PDB entry 1Q81 | X-ray diffraction, 2.95 A resolution | chains A and 4 of the 31 polymer chains in the assembly

Chain A:
Molecule: 23S ribosomal RNA
Source organism: Haloarcula marismortui
Sequence (2922 nucleotides; row label = number of the first residue in the row):
     2 UUGGCUACUA UGCCAGCUGG UGGAUUGCUC GGCUCAGGCG CUGAUGAAGG ACGUGCCAAG
    62 CUGCGAUAAG CCAUGGGGAG CCGCACGGAG GCGAAGAACC AUGGAUUUCC GAAUGAGAAU
   122 CUCUCUAACA AUUGCUUCGC GCAAUGAGGA ACCCCGAGAA CUGAAACAUC UCAGUAUCGG
   182 GAGGAACAGA AAACGCAAUG UGAUGUCGUU AGUAACCGCG AGUGAACGCG AUACAGCCCA
   242 AACCGAAGCC CUCACGGGCA AUGUGGUGUC AGGGCUACCU CUCAUCAGCC GACCGUCUCG
   302 ACGAAGUCUC UUGGAACAGA GCGUGAUACA GGGUGACAAC CCCGUACUCG AGACCAGUAC
   362 GACGUGCGGU AGUGCCAGAG UAGCGGGGGU UGGAUAUCCC UCGCGAAUAA CGCAGGCAUC
   422 GACUGCGAAG GCUAAACACA ACCUGAGACC GAUAGUGAAC AAGUAGUGUG AACGAACGCU
   482 GCAAAGUACC CUCAGAAGGG AGGCGAAAUA GAGCAUGAAA UCAGUUGGCG AUCGAGCGAC
   542 AGGGCAUACA AGGUCCCUCG ACGAAUGACC GACGCGCGAG CGUCCAGUAA GACUCACGGG
   602 AAGCCGAUGU UCUGUCGUAC GUUUUGAAAA ACGAGCCAGG GAGUGUGUCU GCAUGGCAAG
   662 UCUAACCGGA GUAUCCGGGG AGGCACAGGG AAACCGACAU GGCCGCAGGG CUUUGCCCGA
   722 GGGCCGCCGU CUUCAAGGGC GGGGAGCCAU GUGGACACGA CCCGAAUCCG GACGAUCUAC
   782 GCAUGGACAA GAUGAAGCGU GCCGAAAGGC ACGUGGAAGU CUGUUAGAGU UGGUGUCCUA
   842 CAAUACCCUC UCGUGAUCUA UGUGUAGGGG UGAAAGGCCC AUCGAGUCCG GCAACAGCUG
   902 GUUCCAAUCG AAACAUGUCG AAGCAUGACC UCCGCCGAGG UAGUCUGUGA GGUAGAGCGA
   962 CCGAUUGGUG UGUCCGCCUC CGAGAGGAGU CGGCACACCU GUCAAACUCC AAACUUACAG
  1022 ACGCCGUUUG ACGCGGGGAU UCCGGUGCGC GGGGUAAGCC UGUGUACCAG GAGGGGAACA
  1082 ACCCAGAGAU AGGUUAAGGU CCCCAAGUGU GGAUUAAGUG UAAUCCUCUG AAGGUGGUCU
  1142 CGAGCCCUAG ACAGCCGGGA GGUGAGCUUA GAAGCAGCUA CCCUCUAAGA AAAGCGUAAC
  1202 AGCUUACCGG CCGAGGUUUG AGGCGCCCAA AAUGAUCGGG ACUCAAAUCC ACCACCGAGA
  1262 CCUGUCCGUA CCACUCAUAC UGGUAAUCGA GUAGAUUGGC GCUCUAAUUG GAUGGAAGUA
  1322 GGGGUGAAAA CUCCUAUGGA CCGAUUAGUG ACGAAAAUCC UGGCCAUAGU AGCAGCGAUA
  1382 GUCGGGUGAG AACCCCGACG GCCUAAUGGA UAAGGGUUCC UCAGCACUGC UGAUCAGCUG
  1442 AGGGUUAGCC GGUCCUAAGU CAUACCGCAA CUCGACUAUG ACGAAAUGGG AAACGGGUUA
  1502 AUAUUCCCGU GCCACUAUGC AGUGAAAGUU GACGCCCUGG GGUCGAUCAC GCUGGGCAUU
  1562 CGCCCAGUCG AACCGUCCAA CUCCGUGGAA GCCGUAAUGG CAGGAAGCGG ACGAACGGCG
  1622 GCAUAGGGAA ACGUGAUUCA ACCUGGGGCC CAUGAAAAGA CGAGCAUAGU GUCCGUACCG
  1682 AGAACCGACA CAGGUGUCCA UGGCGGCGAA AGCCAAGGCC UGUCGGGAGC AACCAACGUU
  1742 AGGGAAUUCG GCAAGUUAGU CCCGUACCUU CGGAAGAAGG GAUGCCUGCU CCGGAACGGA
  1802 GCAGGUCGCA GUGACUCGGA AGCUCGGACU GUCUAGUAAC AACAUAGGUG ACCGCAAAUC
  1862 CGCAAGGACU CGUACGGUCA CUGAAUCCUG CCCAGUGCAG GUAUCUGAAC ACCUCGUACA
  1922 AGAGGACGAA GGACCUGUCA ACGGCGGGGG UAACUAUGAC CCUCUUAAGG UAGCGUAGUA
  1982 CCUUGCCGCA UCAGUAGCGG CUUGCAUGAA UGGAUUAACC AGAGCUUCAC UGUCCCAACG
  2042 UUGGGCCCGG UGAACUGUAC AUUCCAGUGC GGAGUCUGGA GACACCCAGG GGGAAGCGAA
  2102 GACCCUAUGG AGCUUUACUG CAGGCUGUCG CUGAGACGUG GUCGCCGAUG UGCAGCAUAG
  2162 GUAGGAGACA CUACACAGGU ACCCGCGCUA GCGGGCCACC GAGUCAACAG UGAAAUACUA
  2222 CCCGUCGGUG ACUGCGACUC UCACUCCGGG AGGAGGACAC CGAUAGCCGG GCAGUUUGAC
  2282 UGGGGCGGUA CGCGCUCGAA AAGAUAUCGA GCGCGCCCUA UGGCUAUCUC AGCCGGGACA
  2342 GAGACCCGGC GAAGAGUGCA AGAGCAAAAG AUAGCUUGAC AGUGUUCUUC CCAACGAGGA
  2402 ACGCUGACGC GAAAGCGUGG UCUAGCGAAC CAAUUAGCCU GCUUGAUGCG GGCAAUUGAU
  2462 GACAGAAAAG CUACCCUAGG GAUAACAGAG UCGUCACUCG CAAGAGCACA UAUCGACCGA
  2522 GUGGCUUGCU ACCUCGAUGU CGGUUCCCUC CAUCCUGCCC GUGCAGAAGC GGGCAAGGGU
  2582 GAGGUUGUUC GCCUAUUAAA GGAGGUCGUG AGCUGGGUUU AGACCGUCGU GAGACAGGUC
  2642 GGCUGCUAUC UACUGGGUGU GUAAUGGUGU CUGACAAGAA CGACCGUAUA GUACGAGAGG
  2702 AACUACGGUU GGUGGCCACU GGUGUACCGG UUGUUCGAGA GAGCACGUGC CGGGUAGCCA
  2762 CGCCACACGG GGUAAGAGCU GAACGCAUCU AAGCUCGAAA CCCACUUGGA AAAGAGACAC
  2822 CGCCGAGGUC CCGCGUACAA GACGCGGUCG AUAGACUCGG GGUGUGCGCG UCGAGGUAAC
  2882 GAGACGUUAA GCCCACGAGC ACUAACAGAC CAAAGCCAUC AU
Not modelled in the structure: 2-9, 126-127, 715, 971-998, 1560, 1952-1963, 2137-2236, 2339-2343, 2665-2666, 2915-2923
Ion coordination: Mg2+ site 1 near G28 (its only coordinating residue here); Na+ site 1: C40, G41; Na+ site 2: G56, A59, G61; Na+ site 3 near G66 (its only coordinating residue here); Mg2+ site 2 near U115 (its only coordinating residue here); Na+ site 4: C141, G142; Na+ site 5 near U146 (its only coordinating residue here); Mg2+ site 3: C162, U2276; K+ site 1: C162, U163, U172; Mg2+ site 4: A165, A167, C168; Na+ site 6: A165, A166; Mg2+ site 5: A166, G219; 63 more Na+ sites not listed; 94 more Mg2+ sites not listed; 1 more K+ sites not listed
Ligand contacts: puromycin-5'-monophosphate (PPU): G2102, A2103, A2486, C2487, U2541, C2542, G2588, C2608, G2618, U2619, U2620
What the authors report for this chain:
  - binding site for minihelix-puromycin: G2588
  - binding site for puromycin-5'-monophosphate: A2486
  - catalytic residues: A2486 (proposed by the authors, not directly observed)

Chain 4:
Molecule: 50S ribosomal protein L44E
Source organism: Haloarcula marismortui
Reference sequence: P32411 (RL44_HALMA); residue numbers follow UniProt; this construct covers 1-92
Sequence (92 residues; each row starts with the number of its first residue):
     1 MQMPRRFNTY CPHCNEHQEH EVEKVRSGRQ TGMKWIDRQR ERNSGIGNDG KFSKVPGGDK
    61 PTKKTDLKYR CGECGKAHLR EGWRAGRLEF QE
Ion coordination: Cd2+: Cys11, Cys14; Mg2+: Gly45, Gly47

Interface between chain A and chain 4:
Pairs across the interface - 121 pairs, chain A then chain 4:
  A169(A) - Asn48(4)  hydrogen bond to the sugar
  U170(A) - Asn48(4)  hydrogen bond to the sugar
  U170(A) - Asp49(4)  sugar contact
  U170(A) - Gly50(4)  hydrogen bond to the sugar
  C218(A) - Trp35(4)  phosphate contact
  C218(A) - Gln39(4)  hydrogen bond to the phosphate
  C218(A) - Asn43(4)  hydrogen bond to the phosphate
  G219(A) - Gln39(4)  hydrogen bond to the phosphate
  G219(A) - Lys51(4)  sugar contact
  G219(A) - Lys54(4)  hydrogen bond to the sugar
  C220(A) - Trp35(4)  base contact
  G389(A) - Ile46(4)  phosphate contact
  G390(A) - Ser44(4)  phosphate contact
  G390(A) - Gly45(4)  phosphate contact
  G390(A) - Ile46(4)  hydrogen bond to the phosphate
  A395(A) - Trp35(4)  phosphate contact
  A395(A) - Arg42(4)  phosphate contact
  U396(A) - Trp35(4)  phosphate contact
  U396(A) - Arg38(4)  salt bridge to the phosphate
  U396(A) - Arg42(4)  salt bridge to the phosphate
  C735(A) - Asn15(4)  hydrogen bond to the base
  A1922(A) - Met33(4)  sugar contact
  G1923(A) - Thr31(4)  hydrogen bond to the sugar
  G1923(A) - Gly32(4)  sugar contact
  G1923(A) - Met33(4)  sugar contact
  A1924(A) - Arg29(4)  sugar contact
  A1924(A) - Gln30(4)  sugar contact
  G1925(A) - Arg29(4)  salt bridge to the phosphate
  U2120(A) - Asn48(4)  hydrogen bond to the sugar
  G2121(A) - Gly47(4)  sugar contact
  G2121(A) - Ser53(4)  phosphate contact
  G2316(A) - Pro61(4)  sugar contact
  C2317(A) - Pro61(4)  phosphate contact
  C2317(A) - Thr62(4)  hydrogen bond to the phosphate
  C2317(A) - Arg84(4)  salt bridge to the phosphate
  C2318(A) - Arg84(4)  phosphate contact
  C2318(A) - Ala85(4)  phosphate contact
  C2318(A) - Gly86(4)  hydrogen bond to the phosphate
  C2319(A) - Met1(4)  hydrogen bond to the phosphate
  U2320(A) - Met1(4)  phosphate contact
  U2320(A) - Gln2(4)  hydrogen bond to the phosphate
  U2320(A) - Met3(4)  base contact
  U2320(A) - Pro4(4)  base contact
  U2320(A) - Gln91(4)  hydrogen bond to the sugar
  A2321(A) - Gln91(4)  hydrogen bond to the phosphate
  U2378(A) - Phe7(4)  sugar contact
  U2378(A) - Asn8(4)  hydrogen bond to the phosphate
  G2379(A) - Asn8(4)  phosphate contact
  G2379(A) - Thr9(4)  hydrogen bond to the phosphate
  G2379(A) - His17(4)  salt bridge to the phosphate
  A2380(A) - Met1(4)  base contact
  A2380(A) - Trp83(4)  base contact
  C2381(A) - Thr9(4)  hydrogen bond to the sugar
  C2381(A) - Tyr10(4)  hydrogen bond to the sugar
  C2381(A) - His17(4)  base contact
  C2381(A) - Arg80(4)  hydrogen bond to the phosphate
  A2382(A) - Tyr10(4)  sugar contact
  A2382(A) - Pro12(4)  sugar contact
  A2382(A) - Arg80(4)  salt bridge to the phosphate
  G2407(A) - Tyr10(4)  hydrogen bond to the sugar
  G2407(A) - Asn15(4)  hydrogen bond to the sugar
  A2408(A) - Tyr10(4)  sugar contact
  A2408(A) - Asn15(4)  sugar contact
  A2408(A) - Glu16(4)  sugar contact
  A2408(A) - His17(4)  hydrogen bond to the sugar
  C2409(A) - His17(4)  hydrogen bond to the sugar
  C2427(A) - Lys60(4)  hydrogen bond to the base
  C2427(A) - Arg84(4)  salt bridge to the phosphate
  G2428(A) - Lys60(4)  hydrogen bond to the base
  G2428(A) - Lys64(4)  salt bridge to the phosphate
  G2428(A) - Arg84(4)  salt bridge to the phosphate
  C2431(A) - Lys51(4)  sugar contact
  C2432(A) - Ile36(4)  phosphate contact
  A2433(A) - Gln30(4)  hydrogen bond to the sugar
  A2433(A) - Lys34(4)  phosphate contact
  A2433(A) - Ile36(4)  phosphate contact
  A2434(A) - Ser27(4)  sugar contact
  A2434(A) - Gly28(4)  hydrogen bond to the phosphate
  A2434(A) - Gln30(4)  phosphate contact
  U2435(A) - Val25(4)  sugar contact
  U2435(A) - Arg26(4)  sugar contact
  U2435(A) - Gly28(4)  phosphate contact
  U2435(A) - Lys68(4)  phosphate contact
  U2435(A) - Leu79(4)  base contact
  U2436(A) - Lys68(4)  salt bridge to the phosphate
  U2436(A) - Ala77(4)  hydrogen bond to the sugar
  U2436(A) - His78(4)  sugar contact
  U2436(A) - Leu79(4)  sugar contact
  A2437(A) - His13(4)  sugar contact
  A2437(A) - Ala77(4)  phosphate contact
  C2450(A) - Met33(4)  phosphate contact
  G2451(A) - Thr31(4)  hydrogen bond to the phosphate
  G2451(A) - Met33(4)  phosphate contact
  G2451(A) - Lys34(4)  salt bridge to the phosphate
  G2451(A) - Arg38(4)  hydrogen bond to the sugar
  G2452(A) - Lys34(4)  salt bridge to the phosphate
  G2452(A) - Trp35(4)  hydrogen bond to the phosphate
  A2456(A) - Leu79(4)  base contact
  U2457(A) - Leu79(4)  sugar contact
  U2457(A) - Arg80(4)  hydrogen bond to the sugar
  U2457(A) - Glu81(4)  phosphate contact
  U2457(A) - Gly82(4)  hydrogen bond to the phosphate
  U2458(A) - Lys64(4)  phosphate contact
  U2458(A) - Thr65(4)  sugar contact
  U2458(A) - Asp66(4)  sugar contact
  U2458(A) - Glu81(4)  phosphate contact
  U2458(A) - Gly82(4)  hydrogen bond to the phosphate
  G2459(A) - Lys63(4)  hydrogen bond to the phosphate
  G2459(A) - Lys64(4)  hydrogen bond to the phosphate
  A2460(A) - Gly58(4)  sugar contact
  A2460(A) - Asp59(4)  phosphate contact
  A2460(A) - Lys60(4)  hydrogen bond to the phosphate
  A2460(A) - Lys63(4)  salt bridge to the phosphate
  U2461(A) - Asp59(4)  phosphate contact
  U2461(A) - Lys60(4)  phosphate contact
  G2462(A) - Lys60(4)  hydrogen bond to the base
  G2462(A) - Pro61(4)  base contact
  A2468(A) - Asn48(4)  base contact
  A2468(A) - Gly50(4)  hydrogen bond to the base
  A2468(A) - Ser53(4)  base contact
  A2468(A) - Lys54(4)  salt bridge to the phosphate
Interface residues without a listed pair, chain A (54 interface residues in all): C217, C2122, G2426, G2438
Interface residues without a listed pair, chain 4 (63 interface residues in all): Arg70, Lys76, Arg87

Summary:
The interface between chain A and chain 4 involves 54 residues on one side and 63 on the other, with 42
hydrogen bonds and 14 salt bridges. Polar pairs include C735(A)-Asn15(4), C2427(A)-Lys60(4) and
G2428(A)-Lys60(4). Chain A binds puromycin-5'-monophosphate. The paper reports the catalytic residue A2486(A);
a binding site for minihelix-puromycin at G2588(A).
Chain A is 23S ribosomal RNA and chain 4 is 50S ribosomal protein L44E, both from Haloarcula marismortui; the
structure, Crystal Structure of minihelix with 3' puromycin bound to A-site of the 50S ribosomal subunit, was
determined by X-ray diffraction together with 1Q7Y, 1Q82, 1Q86 and 1M90 from the same study.
